PDB entry 1GRF | X-ray diffraction, 2.00 A resolution | chain A

Chain A:
Protein: Glutathione reductase
From: Homo sapiens
Notes: EC 1.6.4.2
UniProtKB: P00390 (GSHR_HUMAN); residue numbers follow UniProt; this construct covers 1-478
Chain sequence (478 residues; each row starts with the number of its first residue):
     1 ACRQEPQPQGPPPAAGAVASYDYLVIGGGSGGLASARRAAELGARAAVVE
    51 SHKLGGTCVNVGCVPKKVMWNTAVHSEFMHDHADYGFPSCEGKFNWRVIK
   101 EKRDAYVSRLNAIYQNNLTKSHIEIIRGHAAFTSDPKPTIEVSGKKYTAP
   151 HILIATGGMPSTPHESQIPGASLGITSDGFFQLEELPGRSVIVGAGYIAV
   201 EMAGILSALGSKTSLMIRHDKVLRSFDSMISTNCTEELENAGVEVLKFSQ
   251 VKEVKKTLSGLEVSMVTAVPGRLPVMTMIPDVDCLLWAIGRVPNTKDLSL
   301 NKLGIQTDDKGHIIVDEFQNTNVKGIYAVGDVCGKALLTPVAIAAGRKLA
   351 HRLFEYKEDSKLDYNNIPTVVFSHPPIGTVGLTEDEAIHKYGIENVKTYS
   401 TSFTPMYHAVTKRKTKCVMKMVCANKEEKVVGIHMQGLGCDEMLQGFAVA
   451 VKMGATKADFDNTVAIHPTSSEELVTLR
Not modelled in the structure: 1-17
Glycans and other covalent adducts: acetamide (ACM) linked to Cys58
Ligand contacts:
  - acetamide (ACM): Ser30, Val59, Val64, Tyr114, His467
  - FAD (flavin-adenine dinucleotide): Ile26, Gly27, Gly28, Gly29, Ser30, Gly31, Gly32, Val49, Glu50, Ser51, His52, Lys53, Gly55, Gly56, Thr57, Val61, Gly62, Cys63, Lys66, Gly128, His129, Ala130, Ala155, Thr156, Gly157, Gly158, Ser177, Phe181, Tyr197, Ile198, Arg291, Asn294, Leu298, Val329, Gly330, Asp331, Leu337, Leu338, Thr339, Pro340, Ala342, Phe372, His467, Pro468
UniProt features mapped onto this chain:
  - binding site (NADP(+)): Gly334
  - binding site (FAD): Thr383
  - natural variant: Asp297 (E297D: this construct carries the variant)

Overview:
Bound to chain A: flavin-adenine dinucleotide. Covalently linked acetamide: at Cys58. UniProt lists
NADP+-binding residue Gly334 and FAD-binding residue Thr383.
Chain A is Glutathione reductase (Homo sapiens); the structure, Substrate binding and catalysis by glutathione
reductase as derived from refined enzyme: substrate crystal structures at ..., was determined by X-ray
diffraction (same publication as 1GRA, 1GRB, 1GRE and 1GRG).
